Entry 7KYB (electron microscopy, 3.20 A resolution); this record covers chains A and B.

Chain A:
Molecule: Phospholipid-transporting ATPase DNF1
From: Saccharomyces cerevisiae (strain ATCC 204508 / S288c)
Notes: EC 7.6.2.1
UniProtKB: P32660 (ATC5_YEAST); numbering as in UniProt (aligned over 1-1571)
Amino-acid sequence (1571 residues; row label = number of the first residue in the row):
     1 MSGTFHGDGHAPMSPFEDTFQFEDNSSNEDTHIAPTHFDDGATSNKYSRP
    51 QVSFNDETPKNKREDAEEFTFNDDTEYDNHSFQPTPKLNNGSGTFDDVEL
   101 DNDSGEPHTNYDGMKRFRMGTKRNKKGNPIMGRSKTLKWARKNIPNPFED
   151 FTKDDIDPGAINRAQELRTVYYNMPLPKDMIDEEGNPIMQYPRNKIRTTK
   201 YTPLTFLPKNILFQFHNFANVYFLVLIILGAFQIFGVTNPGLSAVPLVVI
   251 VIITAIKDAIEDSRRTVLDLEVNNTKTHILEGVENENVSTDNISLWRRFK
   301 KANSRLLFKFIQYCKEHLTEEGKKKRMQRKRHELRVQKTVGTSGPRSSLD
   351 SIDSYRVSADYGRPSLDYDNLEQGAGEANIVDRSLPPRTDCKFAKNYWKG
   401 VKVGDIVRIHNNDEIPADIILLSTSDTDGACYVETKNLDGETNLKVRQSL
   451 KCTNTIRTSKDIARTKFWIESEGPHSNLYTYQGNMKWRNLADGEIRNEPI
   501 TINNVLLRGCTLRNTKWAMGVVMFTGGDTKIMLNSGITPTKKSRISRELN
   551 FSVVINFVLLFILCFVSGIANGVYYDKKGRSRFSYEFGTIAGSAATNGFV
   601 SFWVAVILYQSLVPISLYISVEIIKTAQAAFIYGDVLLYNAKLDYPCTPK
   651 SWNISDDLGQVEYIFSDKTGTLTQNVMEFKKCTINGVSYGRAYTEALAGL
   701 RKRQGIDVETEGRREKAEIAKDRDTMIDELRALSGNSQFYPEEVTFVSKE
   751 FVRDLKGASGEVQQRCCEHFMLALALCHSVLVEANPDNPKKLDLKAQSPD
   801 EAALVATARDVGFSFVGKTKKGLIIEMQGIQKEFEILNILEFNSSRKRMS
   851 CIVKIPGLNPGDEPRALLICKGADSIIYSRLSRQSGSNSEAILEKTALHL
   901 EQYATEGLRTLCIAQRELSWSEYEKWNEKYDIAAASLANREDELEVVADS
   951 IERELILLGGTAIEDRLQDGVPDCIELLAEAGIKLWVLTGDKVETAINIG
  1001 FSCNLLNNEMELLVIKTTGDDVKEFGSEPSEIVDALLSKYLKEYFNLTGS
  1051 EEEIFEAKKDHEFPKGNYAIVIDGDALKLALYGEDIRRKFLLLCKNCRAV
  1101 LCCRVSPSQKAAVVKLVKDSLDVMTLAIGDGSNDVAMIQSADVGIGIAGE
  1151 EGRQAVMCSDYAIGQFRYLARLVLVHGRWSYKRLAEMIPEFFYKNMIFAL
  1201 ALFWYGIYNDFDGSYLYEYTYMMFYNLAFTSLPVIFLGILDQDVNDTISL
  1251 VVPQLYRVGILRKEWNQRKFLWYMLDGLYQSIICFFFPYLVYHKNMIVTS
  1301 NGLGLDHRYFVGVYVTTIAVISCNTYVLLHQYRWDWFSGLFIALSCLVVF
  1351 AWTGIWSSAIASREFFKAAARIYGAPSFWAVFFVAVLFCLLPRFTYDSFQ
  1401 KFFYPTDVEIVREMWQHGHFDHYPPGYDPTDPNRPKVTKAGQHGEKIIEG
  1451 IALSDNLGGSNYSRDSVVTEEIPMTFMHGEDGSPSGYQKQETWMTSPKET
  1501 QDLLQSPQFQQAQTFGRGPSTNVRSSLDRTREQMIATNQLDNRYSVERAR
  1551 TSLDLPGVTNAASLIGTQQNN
Not modelled in the structure: 1-204, 268-538, 858-862, 885-886, 1440-1571
Metal / ion sites: Mg2+: Gln797, Glu1151
Residues lining bound ligands:
  - ADP (adenosine-5'-diphosphate): Asp667, Thr669, Ser798, Asp800, Glu801, Phe842, Ser844, Lys847, Arg848, Met849, Lys871, Gly872, Ala873, Arg909, Thr910, Leu911, Gly990, Asp991, Arg1104, Lys1110, Asn1133
  - tetrafluoroaluminate (ALF): Asp667, Thr669, Gly670, Thr671, Asn675, Asp1130, Asn1133, Asp1134, Glu1151
Curated features (UniProtKB/Swiss-Prot):
  - region (Involved in phosphatidylcholine substrate selection): Ile234 to Gly241, Glu586 to Ile590
  - active site: Asp667 (4-aspartylphosphate intermediate)
  - binding site (ATP): Asp667, Lys668, Thr669, Glu801, Phe842, Ser844, Lys847, Lys871, Arg909, Thr910, Thr989, Gly990, Asp991, Arg1104, Lys1110, Asn1133, Asp1134
  - binding site (Mg(2+)): Asp667, Thr669, Asp1130, Asp1134
  - binding site (a 1,2-diacyl-sn-glycero-3-phospho-L-serine): Arg1393
  - site: Ile615 (Involved in the release of the transported lipid into the cytosolic leaflet)
  - modified residue: Ser53 (Phosphoserine), Thr70 (Phosphothreonine), Ser81 (Phosphoserine), Thr85 (Phosphothreonine), Ser92 (Phosphoserine), Thr94 (Phosphothreonine), Ser104 (Phosphoserine), Thr109 (Phosphothreonine), Ser351 (Phosphoserine), Ser354 (Phosphoserine), Ser358 (Phosphoserine), Ser365 (Phosphoserine), Tyr368 (Phosphotyrosine), Ser1506 (Phosphoserine), Thr1551 (Phosphothreonine), Ser1552 (Phosphoserine), Ser1563 (Phosphoserine)
  - cross-link: Lys895 (Glycyl lysine isopeptide (Lys-Gly) (interchain with G-Cter in ubiquitin))
  - mutagenesis: Gly230 to Ala231 (Increases phosphatidylserine uptake but not phosphatidic acid or sphingomyelin uptake), Ile234 to Phe235 (Decreases phosphatidylcholine and phosphatidylethanolamine uptake), Pro240 to Gly241 (Decreases phosphatidylcholine and phosphatidylethanolamine uptake), Ser243 (S243Y: Increases phosphatidylcholine and phosphatidylserine uptake), Arg264 (R264A: Increases glucosylceramide, phosphatidylethanolamine, and phosphatidylcholine uptake), Ile545 (I545T: Decreases phosphatidylcholine and phosphatidylehtanolamine uptake), Asn550 (N550I/K/S/Y: Increases phosphatidylserine uptake; N550K/S: Does not alter phosphatidic acid or sphingomyelin uptake), Phe551 (F551L: Decreases phosphatidylcholine and phosphatidylehtanolamine uptake), Ile555 (I555L: Decreases phosphatidylcholine and phosphatidylehtanolamine uptake), Val558 (V558E: Decreases phosphatidylcholine and phosphatidylehtanolamine uptake), Phe565 (F565L: Decreases phosphatidylcholine and phosphatidylehtanolamine uptake), Gly568 (G568A: Decreases phosphatidylcholine, phosphatidylserine and phosphatidylethanolamine uptake), 22 further mutagenesis entries in UniProt
What the authors report for this chain:
  - contacts within the chain: Arg703-Asn998, Arg703-Asn1008
  - mutagenesis - Q610A: abolished catalytic activity on GlcCer
  - mutagenesis - Q610A: abolished catalytic activity on PE
  - mutagenesis - Q610A: unchanged catalytic activity on PC
  - mutagenesis - N1226A: unchanged localization
  - mutagenesis - N1226A: abolished growth
  - mutagenesis - Y633A, T648A: unchanged catalytic activity
  - mutagenesis - W652A: decreased localization
  - mutagenesis - S611A: increased catalytic activity on all three substrates
  - mutagenesis - N1226A: abolished catalytic activity on all three substrates
  - mutagenesis - W652A, W652S: decreased catalytic activity on all substrates
  - mutagenesis - R264A: increased catalytic activity on PC, PE, and GlcCer

Chain B:
Molecule: Alkylphosphocholine resistance protein LEM3
From: Saccharomyces cerevisiae (strain ATCC 204508 / S288c)
UniProtKB: P42838 (LEM3_YEAST); residues 1-414 here = UniProt positions 1-414
Amino-acid sequence (414 residues; each row starts with the number of its first residue):
     1 MVNFDLGQVGEVFRRKDKGAIVSGDNPEEEEDVDASEFEEDEVKPVRTKN
    51 RRPKEDAFTQQRLAAINPVLTPRTVLPLYLLIAVVFVIVGGCILAQNSKV
   101 DEVTIYYQDCMTNATSSWSDIPSEHWQFVFHKYKTYNTAPQWRFVDDESD
   151 DFTKQRGTCQIRFTTPSDMKNNVYLNYVLEKFAANHRRYVLSFSEDQIRG
   201 EDASYETVHDATGINCKPLSKNADGKIYYPCGLIANSMFNDTFPLQLTNV
   251 GDTSNNYSLTNKGINWESDKKRYKKTKYNYTQIAPPPYWEKMYPDGYNET
   301 NIPDIQDWEEFQNWMRPGAFDKITKLIRINKNDTLPAGEYQLDIGLHWPV
   351 LEFNGKKGIYLTHGSHLGGRNPFLGIVYLIGGCICAAMALILLTFWLFGG
   401 RKIADASSLSWNMK
Not modelled in the structure: 1-49
Cystine bridges: Cys110-Cys159, Cys216-Cys231
Covalently attached groups: N-acetylglucosamine (NAG) linked to Asn113, Asn240, Asn256, Asn298, Asn332
Curated features (UniProtKB/Swiss-Prot):
  - region: Gly400 to Lys414 (Required for localization to the plasma membrane)
  - modified residue: Ser36 (Phosphoserine)
  - glycosylation (N-linked (GlcNAc...) asparagine): Asn113, Asn240, Asn256, Asn279, Asn298, Asn332
  - mutagenesis: Arg51 (R51A: Increases glucosylceramide transport activity of DNF1 and DNF2, but not their phosphatidylethanolamine or phosphatidylcholine transport activity), Ala65 (A65V: Mildly reduces interaction with DNF1), Ala83 (A83T: Reduces interaction with DNF1), Cys110 (C110A: Strongly reduces interaction with DNF1. Mildly resistant to miltefosine. Decreases protein level. Normal protein level; when associated with C-159), Cys159 (C159A: Strongly reduces interaction with DNF1. Mildly resistant to miltefosine. Decreases protein level. Normal protein level; when associated with C-110), Cys216 (C216A: Decreases DNF1 activity. Reduces interaction with DNF1. Resistant to miltefosine. Sensitive to duramycin), Cys231 (C231A: Mildly decreases DNF1 activity. Reduces interaction with DNF1. Resistant to miltefosine), Ser237 (S237L: Strongly reduces interaction with DNF1), Gly375 (G375E: Reduces interaction with DNF1), Ala404 (A404V: Strongly reduces interaction with DNF1)
What the authors report for this chain:
  - mutagenesis - R51A (1.5- to 2-fold): increased catalytic activity on GlcCer
  - mutagenesis - R51A: unchanged catalytic activity on PC or PE
  - mutagenesis - R51A: unchanged localization
  - specificity-determining residues: Arg51

Interface between chain A and chain B:
Residue-residue contacts - 176 pairs, chain A then chain B:
  Gly236(A) - Gly213(B)
  Val237(A) - Arg187(B)
  Val237(A) - Leu191(B)  hydrophobic
  Thr238(A) - Gly213(B)
  Pro240(A) - Thr212(B)
  Tyr574(A) - His186(B)  hydrogen bond
  Arg580(A) - Phe353(B)
  Ser581(A) - Phe182(B)
  Ser581(A) - Ala183(B)
  Ser581(A) - Phe353(B)
  Ser584(A) - Tyr288(B)  hydrogen bond (backbone-side chain)
  Ser584(A) - Glu352(B)  hydrogen bond
  Tyr585(A) - Phe182(B)  hydrophobic
  Tyr585(A) - Ser237(B)
  Tyr585(A) - Trp348(B)
  Tyr585(A) - Pro349(B)  hydrogen bond (side chain-backbone)
  Tyr585(A) - Phe353(B)  hydrophobic
  Glu586(A) - Ala183(B)
  Glu586(A) - His186(B)  salt bridge
  Glu586(A) - Tyr189(B)
  Glu586(A) - Leu233(B)
  Phe587(A) - Leu219(B)  hydrophobic
  Phe587(A) - Leu233(B)  hydrophobic
  Phe587(A) - Asn236(B)
  Phe587(A) - Tyr288(B)
  Phe631(A) - Phe58(B)
  Phe631(A) - Thr59(B)
  Gly634(A) - Pro53(B)
  Gly634(A) - Gln60(B)
  Asp635(A) - Pro53(B)
  Asp635(A) - Gln60(B)
  Val636(A) - Arg52(B)
  Val636(A) - Gln60(B)
  Tyr639(A) - Arg52(B)
  Asp644(A) - Asn50(B)
  Asp644(A) - Arg51(B)  hydrogen bond (side chain-backbone)
  Pro646(A) - Arg51(B)
  Thr648(A) - Arg51(B)
  Trp1179(A) - Gln61(B)
  Arg1183(A) - Gln61(B)  hydrogen bond
  Tyr1205(A) - Asn185(B)
  Tyr1205(A) - Ala319(B)  hydrogen bond (side chain-backbone)
  Tyr1205(A) - Phe320(B)  hydrophobic
  Tyr1208(A) - Asn185(B)  hydrogen bond (backbone-side chain)
  Tyr1208(A) - Phe320(B)  hydrophobic
  Asn1209(A) - Asn185(B)  hydrogen bond (side chain-backbone)
  Asn1209(A) - His186(B)
  Asp1210(A) - His186(B)  salt bridge
  Asp1212(A) - Arg187(B)  salt bridge
  Ser1214(A) - Asn185(B)  hydrogen bond (side chain-backbone)
  Gln1242(A) - Gln61(B)  hydrogen bond (side chain-backbone)
  Asp1246(A) - Arg62(B)  salt bridge
  Val1252(A) - Trp411(B)  hydrophobic
  Gln1254(A) - Trp411(B)
  Leu1255(A) - Trp411(B)  hydrophobic
  Arg1257(A) - Trp411(B)
  Phe1287(A) - Phe373(B)
  Phe1287(A) - Val377(B)  hydrophobic
  Tyr1289(A) - Phe320(B)  hydrophobic
  Leu1290(A) - Asn371(B)  hydrogen bond (backbone-side chain)
  Leu1290(A) - Phe373(B)  hydrophobic
  Val1291(A) - Asn371(B)  hydrogen bond (backbone-side chain)
  Val1291(A) - Leu374(B)  hydrophobic
  Tyr1292(A) - Phe320(B)  hydrophobic
  His1293(A) - Asn371(B)
  Lys1294(A) - Lys322(B)
  Lys1294(A) - Arg370(B)
  Lys1294(A) - Asn371(B)
  Lys1294(A) - Pro372(B)
  Asn1295(A) - Thr324(B)  hydrogen bond (backbone-side chain)
  Asn1295(A) - Tyr360(B)  hydrogen bond
  Asn1295(A) - Arg370(B)
  Met1296(A) - Phe320(B)  hydrophobic
  Met1296(A) - Lys322(B)
  Met1296(A) - Thr324(B)
  Ile1297(A) - Asn176(B)
  Ile1297(A) - Thr324(B)
  Ile1297(A) - Tyr360(B)  hydrophobic
  Ile1297(A) - Gly368(B)
  Ile1297(A) - Gly369(B)  hydrogen bond (backbone-backbone)
  Val1298(A) - Gly368(B)
  Thr1299(A) - Trp266(B)
  Thr1299(A) - Gly368(B)
  Ser1300(A) - Ser365(B)
  Ser1300(A) - His366(B)
  Asn1301(A) - Tyr174(B)
  Asn1301(A) - Trp266(B)
  Leu1303(A) - Gly263(B)
  Leu1303(A) - Ile264(B)
  Leu1303(A) - Asn265(B)
  Leu1303(A) - Trp266(B)
  Leu1303(A) - Leu326(B)  hydrophobic
  Gly1304(A) - Trp266(B)  hydrogen bond (backbone-side chain)
  Gly1304(A) - Arg316(B)
  Asp1306(A) - Arg316(B)
  Asp1306(A) - Pro317(B)
  Asp1306(A) - Gly318(B)
  Asp1306(A) - Ala319(B)  hydrogen bond (backbone-backbone)
  Asp1306(A) - Lys325(B)  salt bridge
  His1307(A) - Arg316(B)
  His1307(A) - Pro317(B)
  Arg1308(A) - Val190(B)
  Arg1308(A) - Ala319(B)
  Val1311(A) - Phe320(B)  hydrophobic
  Tyr1332(A) - Pro68(B)
  Arg1333(A) - Leu63(B)  hydrogen bond (side chain-backbone)
  Arg1333(A) - Ala65(B)
  Arg1333(A) - Ile66(B)
  Arg1333(A) - Asn67(B)
  Trp1334(A) - Ala65(B)
  Trp1334(A) - Ile66(B)  hydrogen bond (backbone-backbone)
  Trp1334(A) - Pro68(B)
  Asp1335(A) - Leu63(B)
  Asp1335(A) - Ala64(B)
  Asp1335(A) - Ala65(B)
  Trp1336(A) - Leu63(B)
  Trp1336(A) - Ala64(B)  hydrogen bond (backbone-backbone)
  Phe1337(A) - Leu63(B)  hydrophobic
  Ile1360(A) - Arg199(B)
  Arg1363(A) - Glu195(B)
  Arg1363(A) - Ile214(B)
  Arg1363(A) - Arg272(B)  hydrogen bond (backbone-side chain)
  Glu1364(A) - Phe193(B)
  Phe1366(A) - Ser268(B)
  Lys1367(A) - Ser268(B)
  Arg1371(A) - Trp266(B)
  Arg1371(A) - Ser268(B)  hydrogen bond
  Arg1371(A) - Asp269(B)  salt bridge
  Pro1376(A) - His366(B)
  Pro1376(A) - Leu367(B)
  Ala1380(A) - Leu374(B)  hydrophobic
  Ala1380(A) - Tyr378(B)  hydrogen bond (backbone-side chain)
  Val1381(A) - Leu374(B)  hydrophobic
  Phe1383(A) - Tyr378(B)
  Val1384(A) - Phe86(B)  hydrophobic
  Val1384(A) - Val377(B)  hydrophobic
  Val1384(A) - Tyr378(B)  hydrophobic
  Leu1387(A) - Phe86(B)  hydrophobic
  Phe1388(A) - Val377(B)
  Phe1388(A) - Ile380(B)  hydrophobic
  Phe1388(A) - Gly381(B)
  Leu1391(A) - Cys385(B)  hydrophobic
  Phe1394(A) - Tyr79(B)
  Thr1395(A) - Tyr79(B)  hydrogen bond
  Thr1395(A) - Met388(B)
  Ser1398(A) - Val75(B)
  Ser1398(A) - Leu392(B)
  Lys1401(A) - Leu70(B)
  Phe1402(A) - Leu70(B)
  Phe1402(A) - Thr71(B)
  Phe1402(A) - Pro72(B)  hydrophobic
  Phe1402(A) - Leu392(B)  hydrophobic
  Phe1402(A) - Arg401(B)  hydrogen bond (backbone-side chain)
  Phe1403(A) - Phe395(B)  hydrophobic
  Phe1403(A) - Trp396(B)  hydrophobic
  Pro1405(A) - Arg401(B)
  Asp1407(A) - Leu409(B)
  Asp1407(A) - Ser410(B)  hydrogen bond (side chain-backbone)
  Asp1407(A) - Trp411(B)
  Ile1410(A) - Asp405(B)
  Ile1410(A) - Ser408(B)
  Ile1410(A) - Leu409(B)  hydrophobic
  Val1411(A) - Leu409(B)  hydrophobic
  Arg1412(A) - Asn67(B)
  Arg1412(A) - Pro68(B)
  Arg1412(A) - Val69(B)
  Glu1413(A) - Arg401(B)  salt bridge
  Glu1413(A) - Ile403(B)
  Glu1413(A) - Ala404(B)
  Met1414(A) - Ala404(B)
  Met1414(A) - Ala406(B)  hydrophobic
  Trp1415(A) - Asn67(B)
  Gln1416(A) - Val69(B)
  His1417(A) - Ala404(B)
  His1419(A) - Ala404(B)
  Pro1425(A) - Arg62(B)
Other interface residues (no listed pair), chain A (106 interface residues in all): Ile234, Val604, Tyr633, His1176, Gly1213, Ile1239, Leu1240, Asp1243, Phe1285, Gly1302, Leu1305, Ser1377, Trp1379, Phe1399, Gly1426
Other interface residues (no listed pair), chain B (102 interface residues in all): Glu55, Leu76, Leu78, Ile82, Glu102, Lys181, Lys271, Pro287, Ile384, Lys414

Summary:
The interface between chain A and chain B involves 106 residues on one side and 102 on the other, with 27
hydrogen bonds and 7 salt bridges. Among the polar pairs are Glu586(A)-His186(B), Asp1210(A)-His186(B) and
Asp1212(A)-Arg187(B). From the paper: W652A and W652S of chain A reduce catalytic activity on all substrates;
the specificity determinant Arg51(B); 9 substitutions were tested in all.
Chain A is Phospholipid-transporting ATPase DNF1 and chain B is Alkylphosphocholine resistance protein LEM3,
both from Saccharomyces cerevisiae (strain ATCC 204508 / S288c); the structure, Structure of the S. cerevisiae
phosphatidylcholine flippase Dnf1-Lem3 complex in the E1-ADP state, was determined by electron microscopy,
deposited together with 7KY5, 7KY6, 7KY7, 7KY8, 7KY9, 7KYA and 7KYC.
